PDB entry 3CU1 | X-ray diffraction, 2.60 A resolution | chains A and B of the 4 polymer chains in the assembly

Chain A:
Protein: Fibroblast growth factor receptor 2
Organism: Homo sapiens
Notes: EC 2.7.10.1; fragment: Ig-like C2-type 2 domain
Reference sequence: P21802 (FGFR2_HUMAN); residues 150-249 here = UniProt positions 150-249
Chain sequence (100 residues; numbered 150 to 249; the number before each row is that of its first residue):
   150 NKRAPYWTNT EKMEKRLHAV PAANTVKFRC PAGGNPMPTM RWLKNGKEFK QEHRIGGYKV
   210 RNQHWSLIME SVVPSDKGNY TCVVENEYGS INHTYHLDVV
Curated features (UniProtKB/Swiss-Prot):
  - region: K161 to R178 (Heparin-binding)
  - glycosylation (N-linked (GlcNAc...) asparagine): N228, N241
  - natural variant: A172 (A172F: In PS), R203 (R203C: In breast cancer samples)
Disulfide bonds: C179-C231

Chain B:
Protein: Heparin-binding growth factor 1
Organism: Homo sapiens
Reference sequence: P05230 (FGF1_HUMAN); residues 7-137 here correspond to UniProt positions 22-152 (UniProt number = residue number + 15)
Chain sequence (131 residues; each row starts with the number of its first residue):
     7 NYKKPKLLYC SNGGHFLRIL PDGTVDGTRD RSDQHIQLQL SAESVGEVYI KSTETGQYLA
    67 MDTDGLLYGS QTPNEECLFL ERLEENHYNT YISKKHAEKN WFVGLKKNGS CKRGPRTHYG
   127 QKAILFLPLP V
Disordered / not traced: 7-9
Curated features (UniProtKB/Swiss-Prot):
  - region: K112 to K128 (Heparin-binding)
  - motif: K9 to K12 (Nuclear localization signal)
  - binding site (heparin): N18

Interface between chain A and chain B:
Contacting residue pairs - 18 pairs, chain A then chain B:
  E163(A) with R35(B), salt bridge
  K164(A) with Y15(B); S17(B), hydrogen bond (side chain-backbone); N18(B), hydrogen bond (side chain-backbone); G19(B); G20(B); R35(B)
  L166(A) with Y15(B), hydrogen bond (backbone-side chain); R37(B)
  H167(A) with Y15(B)
  A168(A) with Y15(B), hydrogen bond (backbone-side chain); L133(B)
  P170(A) with H93(B); Y94(B); L133(B), hydrophobic
  N173(A) with N92(B), hydrogen bond (side chain-backbone); Y94(B)
  V249(A) with L135(B), hydrophobic
Interface residues without a listed pair, chain A (11 interface residues in all): V169, A171, D247
Interface residues without a listed pair, chain B (13 interface residues in all): F22

Overview:
The interface between chain A and chain B involves 11 residues on one side and 13 on the other; the contacts
include 5 hydrogen bonds and 1 salt bridge. Polar pairs include E163(A)-R35(B), K164(A)-S17(B) and
K164(A)-N18(B).
Chain A is Fibroblast growth factor receptor 2 and chain B is Heparin-binding growth factor 1, both from Homo
sapiens; the structure, Crystal Structure of 2:2:2 FGFR2D2:FGF1:SOS complex, was determined by X-ray
diffraction.
